8WE4 - chains B and L of the 4 polymer chains in the assembly; structure by electron microscopy, 2.91 A resolution.

Chain B:
Name: Spike protein S1
From: Severe acute respiratory syndrome coronavirus 2
Notes: fragment: receptor binding domain
UniProt: P0DTC2 (SPIKE_SARS2); residue numbers follow UniProt; this construct covers 319-541
Amino-acid sequence (223 residues; row label = number of the first residue in the row):
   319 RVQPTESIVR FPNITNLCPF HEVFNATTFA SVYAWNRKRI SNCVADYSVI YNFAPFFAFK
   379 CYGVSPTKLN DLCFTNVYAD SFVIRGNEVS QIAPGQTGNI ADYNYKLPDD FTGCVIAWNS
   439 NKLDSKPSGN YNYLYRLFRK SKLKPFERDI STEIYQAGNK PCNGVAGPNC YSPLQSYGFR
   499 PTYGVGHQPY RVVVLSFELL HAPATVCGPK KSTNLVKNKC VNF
Not modelled in the structure: 319-332, 528-541
Sequence notes: variant His339 (Gly in P0DTC2), Thr346 (Arg in P0DTC2), Ile368 (Leu in P0DTC2), Phe371 (Ser in P0DTC2), Pro373 (Ser in P0DTC2), Phe375 (Ser in P0DTC2), Ala376 (Thr in P0DTC2), Asn405 (Asp in P0DTC2), Ser408 (Arg in P0DTC2), Asn417 (Lys in P0DTC2), Lys440 (Asn in P0DTC2), Pro445 (Val in P0DTC2), Ser446 (Gly in P0DTC2), Lys460 (Asn in P0DTC2), Asn477 (Ser in P0DTC2), Lys478 (Thr in P0DTC2), Ala484 (Glu in P0DTC2), Pro486 (Phe in P0DTC2), Ser490 (Phe in P0DTC2), Arg498 (Gln in P0DTC2), Tyr501 (Asn in P0DTC2), His505 (Tyr in P0DTC2)
UniProt features mapped onto this chain:
  - region: Asn448 to Phe456 (Immunodominant HLA epitope recognized by the CD8+)
  - glycosylation: Thr323 (O-linked (GalNAc) threonine), Ser325 (O-linked (HexNAc...) serine), Asn331 (N-linked (GlcNAc...) (complex) asparagine), Asn343 (N-linked (GlcNAc...) (complex) asparagine)
  - natural variant: His339 (G339H: In strain: Omicron/BA.2.75, Omicron/XBB.1.5 and 1 more; this construct carries the variant), Thr346 (R346T: In strain: Omicron/BQ.1.1, Omicron/XBB.1.5 and 1 more; this construct carries the variant), Ile368 (L368I: In strain: Omicron/XBB.1.5, Omicron/EG.5.1; this construct carries the variant), Phe371 (S371F: In strain: Omicron/BA.2, Omicron/BA.2.12.1 and 6 more; this construct carries the variant), Pro373 (S373P: In strain: Omicron/BA.1, Omicron/BA.2 and 7 more; this construct carries the variant), Phe375 (S375F: In strain: Omicron/BA.1, Omicron/BA.2 and 7 more; this construct carries the variant), Ala376 (T376A: In strain: Omicron/BA.2, Omicron/BA.2.12.1 and 5 more; this construct carries the variant), Asn405 (D405N: In strain: Omicron/BA.2, Omicron/BA.2.12.1 and 6 more; this construct carries the variant), Ser408 (R408S: In strain: Omicron/BA.2, Omicron/BA.2.12.1 and 6 more; this construct carries the variant), Asn417 (K417N: In strain: Beta/B.1.351, Omicron/BA.1 and 8 more; this construct carries the variant), Lys440 (N440K: In strain: Omicron/BA.1, Omicron/BA.2 and 7 more; this construct carries the variant), Lys444 (K444T: In strain: Omicron/BQ.1.1), 16 further natural variant entries in UniProt
  - mutagenesis: Asn331 (N331Q: Reduced viral infectivity), Asn343 (N343Q: Reduced viral infectivity), Leu452 (L452R: Increased resistance to neutralizing antibodies. Decreases HLA binding to NF9 epitope. Increased binding affinity to human ACE2), Tyr453 (Y453F: Decreased HLA binding to NF9 epitope. Increased binding affinity to human ACE2), Ala475 (A475V: Increased resistance to neutralizing antibodies), Val483 (V483A: Increased resistance to neutralizing antibodies), Gln493 (Q493N: Reduced host ACE2-binding affinity in vitro; Q493Y: Reduced host ACE2-binding affinity in vitro), His519 (H519P: Increased resistance to human covalescent sera neutralization)
Disulfide bonds: Cys336-Cys361, Cys379-Cys432, Cys391-Cys525, Cys480-Cys488
Covalently attached groups: N-acetylglucosamine (NAG) linked to Asn343
From the paper describing this entry:
  - mutagenesis - Q493R (2.3-fold): increased binding to hACE2
  - mutagenesis - Q493R (2.3-fold): increased binding to Angiotensin-converting enzyme 2

Chain L:
Name: S304 Fab Light Chain
From: Homo sapiens
Notes: antibody fragment or engineered binder
Amino-acid sequence (216 residues; row label = number of the first residue in the row):
     1 DIEMTQSPSS LSAAVGDRVT ITCRASQSIG SYLNWYQQKP GKAPKLLIYA ASSLQSGVPS
    61 RFSGSGSGTD FTLTISSLQP EDFAIYYCQQ SYVSPTYTFG PGTKVDIKRT VAAPSVFIFP
   121 PSDEQLKSGT ASVVCLLNNF YPREAKVQWK VDNALQSGNS QESVTEQDSK DSTYSLSSTL
   181 TLSKADYEKH KVYACEVTHQ GLSSPVTKSF NRGECS
Not modelled in the structure: 109-216
Disulfide bonds: Cys23-Cys88

Chain B / chain L interface:
Residue-residue contacts (13):
  Phe377(B) - Pro95(L)
  Lys378(B) - Ser94(L)
  Cys379(B) - Ser94(L)  hydrogen bond (backbone-side chain)
  Tyr380(B) - Tyr92(L)
  Tyr380(B) - Val93(L)  hydrophobic
  Gly381(B) - Tyr32(L)
  Gly381(B) - Tyr92(L)  hydrogen bond (backbone-backbone)
  Val382(B) - Ser94(L)  hydrogen bond (backbone-side chain)
  Ser383(B) - Tyr97(L)
  Pro384(B) - Ser94(L)
  Pro412(B) - Tyr92(L)
  Asp427(B) - Tyr92(L)  hydrogen bond (backbone-side chain)
  Phe429(B) - Tyr92(L)  hydrogen bond (backbone-side chain)
Also at the interface, not in a pair above, chain B (12 interface residues in all): Asp428
Also at the interface, not in a pair above, chain L (7 interface residues in all): Thr96

In short:
12 residues of chain B and 7 residues of chain L are in contact; the contacts include 5 hydrogen bonds. Polar
pairs include Cys379(B)-Ser94(L), Val382(B)-Ser94(L) and Asp427(B)-Tyr92(L). Covalently linked
N-acetylglucosamine: at Asn343(B). From the paper: Q493R of chain B increases binding to hACE2; Q493R of chain
B increases binding to Angiotensin-converting enzyme 2.
Chain B is Spike protein S1 (Severe acute respiratory syndrome coronavirus 2) and chain L is S304 Fab Light
Chain (Homo sapiens); the structure, SARS-CoV-2 Omicron XBB.1.5 RBD complexed with human ACE2 and S304, was
determined by electron microscopy, deposited together with 8WDR, 8WDS, 8WDY, 8WDZ, 8WE0 and 8WE1.
